4GNZ - chains A and C of the 4 polymer chains in the assembly; structure by X-ray diffraction, 2.30 A resolution.

# Chain A (and C)
Molecule: Cytosolic 10-formyltetrahydrofolate dehydrogenase
Organism: Rattus norvegicus
Notes: EC 1.5.1.6; fragment: C-terminal domain, residues 397-902; chain C of this document is another copy of the same molecule, construct and numbering; everything in this record applies to it too
UniProt: P28037 (AL1L1_RAT); residues 397-902 here = UniProt positions 397-902
Sequence (517 residues; each row starts with the number of its first residue):
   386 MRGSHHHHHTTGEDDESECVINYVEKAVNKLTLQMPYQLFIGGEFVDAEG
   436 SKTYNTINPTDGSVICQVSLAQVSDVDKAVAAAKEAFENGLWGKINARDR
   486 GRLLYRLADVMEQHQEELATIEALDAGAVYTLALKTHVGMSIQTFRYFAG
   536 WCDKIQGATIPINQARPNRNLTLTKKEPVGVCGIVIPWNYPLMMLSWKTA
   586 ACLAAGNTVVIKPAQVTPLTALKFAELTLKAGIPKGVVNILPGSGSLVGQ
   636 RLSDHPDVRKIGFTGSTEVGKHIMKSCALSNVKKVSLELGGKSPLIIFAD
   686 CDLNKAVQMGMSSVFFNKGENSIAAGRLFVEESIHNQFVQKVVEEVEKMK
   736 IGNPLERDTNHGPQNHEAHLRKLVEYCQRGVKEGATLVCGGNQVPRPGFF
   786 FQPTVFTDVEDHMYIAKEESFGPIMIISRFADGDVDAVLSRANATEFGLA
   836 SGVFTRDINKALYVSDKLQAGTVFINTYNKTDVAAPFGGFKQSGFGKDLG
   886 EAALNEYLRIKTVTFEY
Disordered / not traced: 386-404
Construct notes: expression tag (386-396); engineered mutation Ser707 (Cys in P28037)
Ligand contacts: NADP (NAP; NADP nicotinamide-adenine-dinucleotide phosphate): Val570, Ile571, Pro572, Trp573, Asn574, Met579, Lys597, Pro598, Ala599, Gln600, Gly628, Ser629, Gly630, Ser631, Gly634, Gln635, Phe648, Thr649, Gly650, Ser651, Val654, His657, Ile658, Glu673, Leu674, Gly675, Gly676, Ser707, Glu804, Phe806, Leu834, Phe872
What the authors report for this chain:
  - mutagenesis - C707S: abolished catalytic activity
  - mutagenesis - C707S (11.0 +/- 1.5 uM): decreased binding to NADP
  - binding site for NADP: Trp573, Ser707
  - conformationally variable residues (side-chain flip): Glu673
  - catalytic residues: Glu673 (citing earlier work)

# How chain A and chain C interact
Pairs across the interface (45):
  Arg483(A) - Gln528(C)  hydrogen bond
  Arg483(A) - Asp867(C)  salt bridge
  Arg483(A) - Val868(C)
  Arg483(A) - Ala869(C)
  Arg487(A) - Tyr490(C)  hydrogen bond
  Arg487(A) - Glu497(C)  salt bridge
  Arg487(A) - Arg531(C)
  Tyr490(A) - Arg487(C)  hydrogen bond
  Tyr490(A) - Tyr490(C)
  Tyr490(A) - Gly535(C)
  Glu497(A) - Arg487(C)  salt bridge
  Gln528(A) - Arg483(C)  hydrogen bond
  Arg531(A) - Arg487(C)
  Tyr532(A) - Asp538(C)
  Tyr532(A) - Lys539(C)  hydrogen bond (backbone-side chain)
  Gly535(A) - Lys539(C)
  Trp536(A) - Lys539(C)
  Asp538(A) - Tyr532(C)
  Asp538(A) - Ala869(C)
  Lys539(A) - Tyr532(C)  hydrogen bond (side chain-backbone)
  Lys539(A) - Gly535(C)
  Lys539(A) - Trp536(C)
  Arg554(A) - Asp851(C)  salt bridge
  Arg554(A) - Lys852(C)
  Leu556(A) - Leu847(C)  hydrophobic
  Ile843(A) - Phe900(C)  hydrophobic
  Asn844(A) - Glu901(C)
  Asn844(A) - Tyr902(C)
  Leu847(A) - Leu556(C)  hydrophobic
  Leu847(A) - Phe900(C)  hydrophobic
  Leu847(A) - Tyr902(C)  hydrophobic
  Tyr848(A) - Tyr902(C)
  Asp851(A) - Arg554(C)  salt bridge
  Asp851(A) - Tyr902(C)  hydrogen bond
  Lys852(A) - Arg554(C)
  Asp867(A) - Arg483(C)  salt bridge
  Val868(A) - Arg483(C)
  Ala869(A) - Arg483(C)
  Phe900(A) - Ile843(C)  hydrophobic
  Phe900(A) - Leu847(C)  hydrophobic
  Glu901(A) - Asn844(C)
  Tyr902(A) - Asn844(C)
  Tyr902(A) - Leu847(C)  hydrophobic
  Tyr902(A) - Tyr848(C)
  Tyr902(A) - Asp851(C)  hydrogen bond
Other interface residues (no listed pair), chain A (28 interface residues in all): Asp494, Gln541, Glu886
Other interface residues (no listed pair), chain C (28 interface residues in all): Asp494, Gln541, Glu886

# In short
The chain A/chain C interface involves 28 residues from each chain, with 8 hydrogen bonds and 6 salt bridges.
Polar contacts include Arg483(A)-Asp867(C), Arg487(A)-Glu497(C) and Arg554(A)-Asp851(C). Chain A binds NADP.
From the paper: the catalytic residue Glu673(A); C707S of chain A abolishes catalytic activity.
Chain A and chain C are both Cytosolic 10-formyltetrahydrofolate dehydrogenase (Rattus norvegicus); the
structure, Crystal structure of the c707s mutant of c-terminal domain of 10'formyltetrahydrofolate
dehydrogenase in complex with NADP, was determined by X-ray diffraction together with 4GO0 and 4GO2 from the
same study.
